8F7A - chains A and B; structure by electron microscopy, 3.78 A resolution.

Chain A:
Name: Importin-9
Source organism: Homo sapiens
Notes: fragment: importin-9
UniProt: Q96P70 (IPO9_HUMAN); residues 1-1041 here = UniProt positions 1-1041
Amino-acid sequence (1041 residues; each row starts with the number of its first residue):
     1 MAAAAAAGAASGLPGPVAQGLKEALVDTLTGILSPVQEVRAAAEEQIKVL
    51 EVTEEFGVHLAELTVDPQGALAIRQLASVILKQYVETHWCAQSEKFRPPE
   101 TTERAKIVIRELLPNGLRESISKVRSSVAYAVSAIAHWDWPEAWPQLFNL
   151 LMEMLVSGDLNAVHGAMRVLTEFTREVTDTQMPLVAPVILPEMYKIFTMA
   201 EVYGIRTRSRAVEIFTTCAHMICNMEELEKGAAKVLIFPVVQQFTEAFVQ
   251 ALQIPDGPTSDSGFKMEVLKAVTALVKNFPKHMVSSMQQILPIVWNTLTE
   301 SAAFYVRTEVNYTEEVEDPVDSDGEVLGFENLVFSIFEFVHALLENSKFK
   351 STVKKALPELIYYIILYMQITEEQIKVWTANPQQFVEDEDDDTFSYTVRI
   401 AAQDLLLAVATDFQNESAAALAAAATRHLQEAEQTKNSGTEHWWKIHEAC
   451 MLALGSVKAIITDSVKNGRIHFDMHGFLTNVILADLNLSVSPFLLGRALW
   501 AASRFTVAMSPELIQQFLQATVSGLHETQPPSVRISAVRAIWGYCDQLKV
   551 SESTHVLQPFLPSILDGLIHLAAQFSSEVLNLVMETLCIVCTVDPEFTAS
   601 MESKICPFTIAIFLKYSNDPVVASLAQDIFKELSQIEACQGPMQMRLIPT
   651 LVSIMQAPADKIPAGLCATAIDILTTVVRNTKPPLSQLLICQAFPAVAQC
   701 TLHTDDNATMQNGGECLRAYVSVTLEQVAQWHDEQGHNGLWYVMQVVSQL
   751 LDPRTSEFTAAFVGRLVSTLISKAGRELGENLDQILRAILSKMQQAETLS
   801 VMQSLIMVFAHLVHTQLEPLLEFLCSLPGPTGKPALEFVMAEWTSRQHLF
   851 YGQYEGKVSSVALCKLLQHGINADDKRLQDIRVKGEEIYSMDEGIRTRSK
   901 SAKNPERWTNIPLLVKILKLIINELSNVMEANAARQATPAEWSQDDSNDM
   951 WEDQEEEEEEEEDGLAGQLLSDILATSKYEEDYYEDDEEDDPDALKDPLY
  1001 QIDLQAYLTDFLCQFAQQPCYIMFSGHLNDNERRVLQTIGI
Unresolved in the structure: 1-22, 157-159, 256-257, 314-327, 725-1041
UniProt features mapped onto this chain:
  - modified residue: Ala2 (N-acetylalanine)

Chain B:
Name: GTP-binding nuclear protein GSP1/CNR1
Source organism: Saccharomyces cerevisiae
UniProt: P32835 (GSP1_YEAST); numbering as in UniProt (aligned over 1-219)
Amino-acid sequence (219 residues; each row starts with the number of its first residue):
     1 MSAPAANGEVPTFKLVLVGDGGTGKTTFVKRHLTGEFEKKYIATIGVEVH
    51 PLSFYTNFGEIKFDVWDTAGLEKFGGLRDGYYINAQCAIIMFDVTSRITY
   101 KNVPNWHRDLVRVCENIPIVLCGNKVDVKERKVKAKTITFHRKKNLQYYD
   151 ISAKSNYNFEKPFLWLARKLAGNPQLEFVASPALAPPEVQVDEQLMQQYQ
   201 QEMEQATALPLPDEDDADL
Unresolved in the structure: 1-9, 179-219
Differences from the reference sequence: conflict Leu71 (Gln in P32835)
UniProt features mapped onto this chain:
  - region: Lys39 to Val47 (Switch-I), Gly70 to Gln86 (Switch-II)
  - binding site (GTP): Asp20 to Thr27, Gly70, Asn124 to Asp127, Ser152 to Lys154
  - modified residue: Ser2 (N-acetylserine)
Residues lining bound ligands: GTP: Gly21, Gly22, Thr23, Gly24, Lys25, Thr26, Thr27, Phe37, Lys39, Tyr41, Ile42, Ala43, Thr44, Asp67, Thr68, Gly70, Asn124, Lys125, Asp127, Ser152, Ala153, Lys154, Ser155

Interface between chain A and chain B:
Contacting residue pairs - 42 pairs, chain A then chain B:
  Ile32(A) with Leu77(B), hydrophobic; Tyr81(B)
  Leu33(A) with Trp66(B); Ile83(B); Asn84(B)
  Ser34(A) with Trp66(B)
  Pro35(A) with Val49(B); Trp66(B), hydrophobic
  Gln37(A) with Val47(B)
  Arg40(A) with Val47(B); Val49(B); Trp66(B)
  Glu44(A) with Tyr81(B), hydrogen bond
  Ala72(A) with Ile83(B); Asn84(B)
  Gln75(A) with Ile83(B); Val113(B), hydrogen bond (side chain-backbone)
  Leu76(A) with Gly80(B); Ile83(B), hydrophobic
  Val79(A) with Asp79(B)
  Gln83(A) with Arg78(B), hydrogen bond (side chain-backbone)
  Ser122(A) with Glu115(B)
  Lys123(A) with Glu115(B), salt bridge
  Ser126(A) with Arg112(B)
  Tyr130(A) with Asp79(B); Arg112(B)
  Glu172(A) with Arg112(B), salt bridge
  Arg175(A) with Arg108(B); Arg112(B)
  Asn331(A) with Lys143(B)
  Phe334(A) with Lys143(B)
  Phe394(A) with Arg131(B); His141(B), hydrogen bond (backbone-side chain); Tyr148(B), hydrophobic; Asp150(B)
  Tyr396(A) with Arg142(B)
  Asn618(A) with Ser155(B); Asn156(B), hydrogen bond (side chain-backbone)
  Asp619(A) with Tyr157(B), hydrogen bond
  Pro620(A) with Val126(B), hydrophobic
  Asp660(A) with Glu36(B)
  Ala664(A) with Lys154(B)
Other interface residues (no listed pair), chain A (34 interface residues in all): Lys95, Ile121, Arg168, Glu338, Ser395, Asp706, Asn707
Other interface residues (no listed pair), chain B (33 interface residues in all): Lys14, Lys39, Glu48, Glu72, Asp109, Glu130, Ile138

Overview:
34 residues of chain A face 33 of chain B across their interface, with 6 hydrogen bonds and 2 salt bridges.
Polar contacts include Lys123(A)-Glu115(B), Glu172(A)-Arg112(B) and Glu44(A)-Tyr81(B). Chain B binds GTP.
Curated annotation (UniProt) lists 16 GTP-binding residues on chain B.
Here chain A is Importin-9 (Homo sapiens) and chain B is GTP-binding nuclear protein GSP1/CNR1 (Saccharomyces
cerevisiae). Entry 8F7A (Cryo-EM structure of Importin-9 bound to RanGTP) was determined by electron
microscopy (same publication as 8F0X, 8F19 and 8F1E).
